Entry 7YOM (X-ray diffraction, 2.80 A resolution); this record covers chains A and B.

Chain A:
Name: Cysteine synthase
Source organism: Haemophilus influenzae Rd KW20
Notes: EC 2.5.1.47
UniProt: P45040 (CYSK_HAEIN); residues 1-316 here = UniProt positions 1-316
Amino-acid sequence (316 residues; numbered 1 to 316; the number before each row is that of its first residue):
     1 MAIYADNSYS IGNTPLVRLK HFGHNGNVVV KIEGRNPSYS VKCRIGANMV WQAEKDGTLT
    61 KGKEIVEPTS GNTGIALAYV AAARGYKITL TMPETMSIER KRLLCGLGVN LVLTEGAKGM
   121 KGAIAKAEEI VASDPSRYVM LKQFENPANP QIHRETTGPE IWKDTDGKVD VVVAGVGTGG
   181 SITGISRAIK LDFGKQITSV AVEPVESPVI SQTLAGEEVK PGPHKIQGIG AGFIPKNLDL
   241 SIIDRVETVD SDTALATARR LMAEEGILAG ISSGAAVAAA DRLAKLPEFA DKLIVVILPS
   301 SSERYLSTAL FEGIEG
Not modelled in the structure: 303-316
Modified / non-standard residues: Lys42 ((2S)-2-amino-6-[[3-hydroxy-2-methyl-5-(phosphonooxymethyl)pyridin-4-yl]methylideneamino]hexanoic acid; LLP)
Differences from the reference sequence: engineered mutation Glu67 (Asp in P45040), Pro68 (Ala in P45040), Ile98 (Leu in P45040), Ser301 (Ala in P45040)

Chain B:
Name: peptide from serine acetyltransferase
Amino-acid sequence (8 residues; each row starts with the number of its first residue):
     1 IGDGYEFT

How chain A and chain B interact:
Contacting residue pairs - 24 pairs, chain A then chain B:
  Lys42(A) - Ile1(B)
  Thr69(A) - Ile1(B)
  Ser70(A) - Gly2(B)
  Ser70(A) - Asp3(B)
  Gly71(A) - Ile1(B)
  Gly71(A) - Gly2(B)
  Asn72(A) - Ile1(B)
  Met120(A) - Asp3(B)
  Met120(A) - Gly4(B)
  Phe144(A) - Ile1(B)  hydrophobic
  Gly177(A) - Ile1(B)
  Gly222(A) - Glu6(B)
  Pro223(A) - Thr8(B)
  His224(A) - Glu6(B)
  His224(A) - Phe7(B)
  His224(A) - Thr8(B)  hydrogen bond (backbone-backbone)
  Lys225(A) - Phe7(B)
  Gln227(A) - Phe7(B)
  Gly228(A) - Ile1(B)  hydrogen bond (backbone-backbone)
  Ile229(A) - Ile1(B)
  Gly230(A) - Glu6(B)
  Ala231(A) - Ile1(B)
  Ala231(A) - Gly4(B)
  Ala231(A) - Tyr5(B)  hydrogen bond (backbone-backbone)
Interface residues without a listed pair, chain A (22 interface residues in all): Thr73, Gln143, Thr178, Ile226, Phe233

In short:
22 residues of chain A and 8 residues of chain B are in contact, with 3 hydrogen bonds. Backbone hydrogen
bonds pair His224(A)-Thr8(B), Gly228(A)-Ile1(B) and Ala231(A)-Tyr5(B).
Chain A is Cysteine synthase (Haemophilus influenzae Rd KW20) and chain B is peptide from serine
acetyltransferase; the structure, Crystal structure of tetra mutant (D67E,A68P,L98I,A301S) of O-acetylserine
sulfhydrylase from Salmonella typhimurium in complex with high-affinity ..., was determined by X-ray
diffraction.
